8ZNR - chains B and L of the 11 polymer chains in the assembly; structure by electron microscopy, 2.90 A resolution.

Chain B:
Protein: protein structure
From: Selenomonas sp
Chain sequence (325 residues; row label = number of the first residue in the row):
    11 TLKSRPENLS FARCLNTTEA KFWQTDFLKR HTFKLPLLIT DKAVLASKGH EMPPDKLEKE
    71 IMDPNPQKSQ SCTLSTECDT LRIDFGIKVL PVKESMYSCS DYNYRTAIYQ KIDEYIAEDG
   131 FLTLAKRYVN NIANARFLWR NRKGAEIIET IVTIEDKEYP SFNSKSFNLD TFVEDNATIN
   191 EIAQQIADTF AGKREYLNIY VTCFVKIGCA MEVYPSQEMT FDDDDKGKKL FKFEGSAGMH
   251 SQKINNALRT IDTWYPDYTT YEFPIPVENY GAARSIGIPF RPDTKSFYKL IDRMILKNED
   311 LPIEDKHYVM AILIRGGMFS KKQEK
Disordered / not traced: 11, 234-235, 333-335

Chain L:
Molecule: 69-nt RNA strand
From: Selenomonas sp
Sequence (69 nucleotides; row label = number of the first residue in the row; numbers below 1 keep their minus sign (G-8 is residue -8)):
    -8 GUUUAGAAGG AUUGCCGUCA GGAAAUUAGG UGCGCUUAGC AGUGUACCGC CGGAUAGGCG
    52 GUUUAGAAG
Disordered / not traced: -8, 42-45, 53-60

Chain B / chain L interface:
Contacting residue pairs - 38 pairs, chain B then chain L:
  Ser20(B) - U3(L)  hydrogen bond to the sugar
  Phe21(B) - U3(L)  hydrogen bond to the sugar
  Ala22(B) - U3(L)  phosphate contact
  Ala22(B) - U4(L)  phosphate contact
  Arg23(B) - U4(L)  salt bridge to the phosphate
  Arg23(B) - G5(L)  salt bridge to the phosphate
  Val54(B) - A11(L)  base contact
  Val54(B) - G13(L)  phosphate contact
  Leu55(B) - A11(L)  hydrogen bond to the sugar
  Leu55(B) - G12(L)  sugar contact
  Leu55(B) - G13(L)  hydrogen bond to the phosphate
  Ala56(B) - A11(L)  base contact
  Pro74(B) - G13(L)  base contact
  Gln77(B) - A11(L)  base contact
  Tyr107(B) - G0(L)  hydrogen bond to the base
  Tyr107(B) - A2(L)  hydrogen bond to the phosphate
  Trp149(B) - C6(L)  base contact
  Arg150(B) - U9(L)  salt bridge to the phosphate
  Arg150(B) - C10(L)  salt bridge to the phosphate
  Gln227(B) - C7(L)  hydrogen bond to the sugar
  Gln227(B) - G8(L)  phosphate contact
  Glu228(B) - C7(L)  base contact
  Met229(B) - C7(L)  base contact
  Thr230(B) - C7(L)  hydrogen bond to the base
  His250(B) - C7(L)  phosphate contact
  Gln252(B) - C6(L)  phosphate contact
  Gln252(B) - C7(L)  phosphate contact
  Lys253(B) - C6(L)  base contact
  Lys253(B) - G8(L)  salt bridge to the phosphate
  Asn256(B) - C6(L)  hydrogen bond to the base
  Arg259(B) - G5(L)  sugar contact
  Arg259(B) - C6(L)  salt bridge to the phosphate
  Arg284(B) - C6(L)  base contact
  Arg325(B) - U4(L)  hydrogen bond to the sugar
  Gly326(B) - U4(L)  sugar contact
  Gly327(B) - U3(L)  hydrogen bond to the sugar
  Gly327(B) - U4(L)  sugar contact
  Met328(B) - U3(L)  base contact
Also at the interface, not in a pair above, chain B (34 interface residues in all): Ala53, Asn75, Pro76, Ser226, Lys238, Asn255, Glu278, Ser285

In short:
Chain B and chain L form an interface of 34 and 13 residues respectively, with 11 hydrogen bonds and 6 salt
bridges. Polar pairs include Tyr107(B)-G0(L), Thr230(B)-C7(L) and Asn256(B)-C6(L).
Here chain B is protein structure and chain L is a 69-nt RNA strand, both from Selenomonas sp. Entry 8ZNR
(Cryo-EM structure of Cas8-HNH system at ssDNA-bound state) was determined by electron microscopy (same
publication as 8Z0K, 8Z0L and 8ZDY).
